1K9V - chain F; structure by X-ray diffraction, 2.40 A resolution.

[Chain F]
Molecule: Amidotransferase hisH
Organism: Thermotoga maritima
Notes: EC 2.4.2.-
UniProtKB: Q9X0C8 (HIS5_THEMA); residues 301-501 here correspond to UniProt positions 1-201 (UniProt number = residue number - 300)
Sequence (201 residues; row label = number of the first residue in the row):
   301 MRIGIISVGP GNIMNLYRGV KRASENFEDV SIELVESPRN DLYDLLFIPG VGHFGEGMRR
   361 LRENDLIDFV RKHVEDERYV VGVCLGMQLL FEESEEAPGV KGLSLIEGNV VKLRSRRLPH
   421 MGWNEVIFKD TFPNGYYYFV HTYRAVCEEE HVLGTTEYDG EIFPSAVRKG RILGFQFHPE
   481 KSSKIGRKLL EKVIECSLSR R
Unresolved in the structure: 501
UniProt features mapped onto this chain:
  - active site: Cys384 (Nucleophile), His478, Glu480

[In short]
From UniProt: 3 active-site residues.
Chain F is Amidotransferase hisH (Thermotoga maritima); the structure, Structural evidence for ammonia
tunelling across the (beta-alpha)8-barrel of the imidazole glycerol phosphate synthase bienzyme complex, was
determined by X-ray diffraction, deposited together with 1GPW.
